8K06 - chains A and C of the 3 polymer chains in the assembly; structure by X-ray diffraction, 1.84 A resolution.

Chain A (and C):
Name: Pseudouridine-5'-phosphate glycosidase
From: Arabidopsis thaliana
Notes: EC 4.2.1.70; chain C of this document is another copy of the same molecule, construct and numbering; everything in this record applies to it too
Reference sequence: Q84K35 (PUMY_ARATH); residues 1-330 here = UniProt positions 1-330
Chain sequence (340 residues; each row starts with the number of its first residue):
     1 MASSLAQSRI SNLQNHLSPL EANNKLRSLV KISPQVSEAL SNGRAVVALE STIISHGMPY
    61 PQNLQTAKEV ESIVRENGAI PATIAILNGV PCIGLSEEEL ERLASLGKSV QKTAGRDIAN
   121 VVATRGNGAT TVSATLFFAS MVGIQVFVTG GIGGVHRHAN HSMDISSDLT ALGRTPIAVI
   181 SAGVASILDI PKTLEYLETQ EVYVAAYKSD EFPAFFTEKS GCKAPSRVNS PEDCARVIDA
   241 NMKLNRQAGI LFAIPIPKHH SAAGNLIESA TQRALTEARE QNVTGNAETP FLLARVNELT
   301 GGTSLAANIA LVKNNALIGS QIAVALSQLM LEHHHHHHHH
Not modelled in the structure: 1-27, 331-340
Sequence notes: engineered mutation Ala-185 (Lys in Q84K35); expression tag (331-340)
Metal / ion sites: Mn2+ near Asp-164 (its only coordinating residue here)
Residues lining bound ligands: pseudouridine-5'-monophosphate (PSU): Glu-50, Thr-52, Ile-53, Lys-112, Thr-131, Val-132, Ser-133, Gly-151, Gly-153, Ser-166, Ser-167, Asp-168, Phe-215, Asn-286, Thr-289, Leu-293, Asn-308
Swiss-Prot annotation at these positions:
  - active site: Glu-50 (Proton donor)
  - binding site (substrate): Lys-112, Val-132, Ser-166 to Asp-168
  - binding site (Mn(2+)): Asp-164
What the authors report for this chain:
  - binding site for 5-O-phosphono-beta-D-ribofuranose: Lys-112, Arg-116, Ser-166, Ser-167, Thr-289
  - binding site for pseudouridine-5'-monophosphate: Glu-50, Thr-52, Ile-53, Lys-112, Thr-131, Thr-149, His-156, Ser-166, Ser-167, Asp-168, Phe-215, Thr-289, Leu-293, Asn-308
  - specificity-determining residues: Thr-149, Asn-308 (proposed by the authors, not directly observed)
  - conformationally variable residues (helix shift): Asn-286
  - catalytic residues: Glu-50 (proposed by the authors, not directly observed)
  - catalytic residues: Asp-164
  - mutagenesis - E50A, K112A, D164A, S166A, T289A, L293G: abolished catalytic activity
  - mutagenesis - T52A, I53A, T131A, S133A, T149A, T149V, H156A, S167A, E198A, F215A, N308A: decreased catalytic activity

Chain A / chain C interface:
Residue-residue contacts (47):
  Leu-29(A) / Lys-243(C)
  Leu-29(A) / Leu-244(C)  hydrophobic
  Gly-115(A) / Glu-201(C)
  Gly-115(A) / Arg-246(C)  hydrogen bond (backbone-side chain)
  Arg-116(A) / Glu-198(C)  salt bridge
  Arg-116(A) / Glu-201(C)
  Arg-116(A) / Val-202(C)  hydrogen bond (side chain-backbone)
  Arg-116(A) / Tyr-203(C)
  Arg-116(A) / Val-204(C)
  Arg-116(A) / Pro-225(C)
  Arg-116(A) / Arg-246(C)
  Ile-118(A) / Leu-244(C)  hydrophobic
  Ala-119(A) / Val-237(C)
  Ala-119(A) / Ala-240(C)
  Ala-119(A) / Asn-241(C)
  Asn-120(A) / Tyr-203(C)  hydrogen bond
  Asn-120(A) / Ser-226(C)
  Asn-120(A) / Val-237(C)
  Val-122(A) / Ala-240(C)  hydrophobic
  Ala-123(A) / Arg-236(C)
  Ala-123(A) / Val-237(C)
  Ser-133(A) / Glu-201(C)
  Phe-137(A) / Leu-244(C)
  Phe-137(A) / Arg-246(C)
  Phe-138(A) / Leu-244(C)  hydrophobic
  Met-141(A) / Leu-244(C)
  Asn-160(A) / Asn-160(C)  hydrogen bond (backbone-side chain)
  His-161(A) / Asn-160(C)
  His-161(A) / Lys-192(C)  hydrogen bond (backbone-side chain)
  Ser-162(A) / Glu-195(C)
  Met-163(A) / Ile-165(C)  hydrophobic
  Met-163(A) / Glu-195(C)
  Met-163(A) / Tyr-196(C)  hydrophobic
  Asp-164(A) / Glu-195(C)
  Ile-165(A) / Thr-199(C)  hydrogen bond (backbone-side chain)
  Ser-167(A) / Glu-198(C)
  Ser-167(A) / Thr-199(C)
  Ser-167(A) / Glu-201(C)
  Thr-170(A) / Thr-199(C)  hydrogen bond (side chain-backbone)
  Thr-170(A) / Glu-201(C)
  Ala-171(A) / Glu-201(C)
  Arg-174(A) / Gly-173(C)  hydrogen bond (side chain-backbone)
  Arg-174(A) / Arg-174(C)
  Arg-174(A) / Gln-200(C)  hydrogen bond (side chain-backbone)
  Arg-174(A) / Glu-201(C)  salt bridge
  Arg-174(A) / Gln-247(C)
  Tyr-196(A) / Thr-199(C)
Also at the interface, not in a pair above, chain A (27 interface residues in all): Pro-91, Asp-117, Ser-166, Asn-286
Also at the interface, not in a pair above, chain C (28 interface residues in all): Val-155, Leu-197, Asn-245, Ala-248

Summary:
Chain A and chain C form an interface of 27 and 28 residues respectively, with 9 hydrogen bonds and 2 salt
bridges. Polar pairs include Arg-116(A)/Glu-198(C), Arg-174(A)/Glu-201(C) and Gly-115(A)/Arg-246(C). The paper
reports catalytic residues Glu-50(A) and Asp-164(A); T52A, I53A and T131A of chain A, among others, reduce
catalytic activity; 17 substitutions were tested in all.
Chain A and chain C are both Pseudouridine-5'-phosphate glycosidase (Arabidopsis thaliana); the structure,
Pseudouridine 5'-monophosphate glycosylase from Arabidopsis thaliana -- PSU, R5P bound K185A mutant, was
determined by X-ray diffraction, deposited together with 8K05 and 8K07.
